PDB entry 2GUO | X-ray diffraction, 1.90 A resolution | chains A and C of the 3 polymer chains in the assembly

[Chain A]
Molecule: HLA class I histocompatibility antigen, A-2 alpha chain
From: Homo sapiens
Notes: fragment: Human class I major histocompatibility complex, heavy chain (Residues 25-299)
UniProt: Q9TQH5 (1A02_HUMAN); residues 1-275 here correspond to UniProt positions 25-299 (UniProt number = residue number + 24)
Sequence (275 residues; row label = number of the first residue in the row):
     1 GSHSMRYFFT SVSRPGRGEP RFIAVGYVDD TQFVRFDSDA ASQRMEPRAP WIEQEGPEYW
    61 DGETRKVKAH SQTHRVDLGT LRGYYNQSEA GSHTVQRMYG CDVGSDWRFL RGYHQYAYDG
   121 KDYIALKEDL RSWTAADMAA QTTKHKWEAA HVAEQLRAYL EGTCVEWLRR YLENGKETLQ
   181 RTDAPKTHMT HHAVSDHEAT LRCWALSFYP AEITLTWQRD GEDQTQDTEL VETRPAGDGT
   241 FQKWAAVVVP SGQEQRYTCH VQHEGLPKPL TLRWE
Cystine bridges: C101-C164, C203-C259

[Chain C]
Molecule: Peptide
UniProt: Q16655 (MAR1_HUMAN); residues 1-9 here correspond to UniProt positions 27-35 (UniProt number = residue number + 26)
Sequence (9 residues; numbered 1 to 9; the number before each row is that of its first residue):
     1 AAGIGILTV
From the paper describing this entry:
  - conformationally variable residues (side-chain flip): I4, G5, I6

[Chain A / chain C interface]
Contacting residue pairs (34; chain A residue first):
  M5(A) - A1(C)
  Y7(A) - A1(C)  hydrogen bond (side chain-backbone)
  Y7(A) - A2(C)  hydrogen bond (side chain-backbone)
  E63(A) - A1(C)
  E63(A) - A2(C)  hydrogen bond (side chain-backbone)
  K66(A) - A2(C)  hydrogen bond (side chain-backbone)
  K66(A) - G3(C)
  K66(A) - I4(C)
  H70(A) - G3(C)
  H70(A) - I6(C)
  T73(A) - I6(C)
  T73(A) - L7(C)
  T73(A) - T8(C)
  V76(A) - T8(C)
  D77(A) - T8(C)  hydrogen bond
  D77(A) - V9(C)  hydrogen bond (side chain-backbone)
  T80(A) - V9(C)
  L81(A) - V9(C)  hydrophobic
  Y84(A) - V9(C)  hydrogen bond (side chain-backbone)
  Y99(A) - A2(C)
  Y99(A) - G3(C)  hydrogen bond (side chain-backbone)
  Y116(A) - V9(C)
  T143(A) - V9(C)  hydrogen bond (side chain-backbone)
  K146(A) - V9(C)
  W147(A) - L7(C)
  W147(A) - T8(C)  hydrogen bond (side chain-backbone)
  W147(A) - V9(C)  hydrophobic
  A150(A) - L7(C)  hydrophobic
  V152(A) - L7(C)  hydrophobic
  Y159(A) - A1(C)  hydrogen bond (side chain-backbone)
  Y159(A) - A2(C)
  Y159(A) - G3(C)
  W167(A) - A1(C)  hydrophobic
  Y171(A) - A1(C)  hydrogen bond (side chain-backbone)
Other interface residues (no listed pair), chain A (28 interface residues in all): Y59, A69, R97, H114, Y123, Q155, L156
Other interface residues (no listed pair), chain C (9 interface residues in all): G5
Interface features reported in the paper:
  - interface residues, chain C: I6(C)

[Summary]
Chain A and chain C form an interface of 28 and 9 residues respectively, with 12 hydrogen bonds. Polar
contacts include Y7(A)-A1(C), Y7(A)-A2(C) and E63(A)-A2(C). The paper reports the interface residue I6(C);
conformational variability at I4(C), G5(C) and I6(C).
Chain A is HLA class I histocompatibility antigen, A-2 alpha chain (Homo sapiens) and chain C is Peptide; the
structure, Human Class I MHC HLA-A2 in complex with the native nonameric Melan-A/MART-1(27-35) peptide, was
determined by X-ray diffraction together with 2GT9, 2GTW and 2GTZ from the same study.
